PDB entry 1EAD | X-ray diffraction, 2.60 A resolution | chain A

Chain A:
Protein: Dihydrolipoyl-transacetylase
Organism: Azotobacter vinelandii
Notes: EC 2.3.1.12
Reference sequence: P10802 (ODP2_AZOVI); numbering as in UniProt (aligned over 395-637)
Chain sequence (243 residues; row label = number of the first residue in the row):
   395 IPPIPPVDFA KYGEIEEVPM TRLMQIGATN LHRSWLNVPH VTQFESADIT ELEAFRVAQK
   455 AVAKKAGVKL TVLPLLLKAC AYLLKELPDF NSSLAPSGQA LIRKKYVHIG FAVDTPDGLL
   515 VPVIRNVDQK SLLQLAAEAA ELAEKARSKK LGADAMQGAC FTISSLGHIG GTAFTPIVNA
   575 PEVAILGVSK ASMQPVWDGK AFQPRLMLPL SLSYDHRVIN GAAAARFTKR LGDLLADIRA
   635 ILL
Construct notes: conflict K458 (Glu in P10802)
Residues lining bound ligands: oxidized coenzyme A (CAO): R450, K463, T465, V466, L467, F505, A506, V507, D508, L513, A537, R541, S558, S559, L560, G561, H562, F568, P570, I571, V582, S583, K584, A585, L602, Y608, H610, G615, A616

Overview:
Bound to chain A: oxidized coenzyme A.
Chain A is Dihydrolipoyl-transacetylase (Azotobacter vinelandii); the structure, Atomic structure of the cubic
core of the pyruvate dehydrogenase multienzyme complex, was determined by X-ray diffraction, deposited
together with 1EAA, 1EAB, 1EAC, 1EAE and 1EAF.
